Entry 4HU1 (X-ray diffraction, 1.95 A resolution); this record covers chain B.

== Chain B ==
Protein: Carbonic anhydrase 13
From: Homo sapiens
Notes: EC 4.2.1.1; fragment: human carbonic anhydrase XIII
UniProt: Q8N1Q1 (CAH13_HUMAN); residues 2-263 here correspond to UniProt positions 1-262 (UniProt number = residue number - 1)
Chain sequence (263 residues; row label = number of the first residue in the row):
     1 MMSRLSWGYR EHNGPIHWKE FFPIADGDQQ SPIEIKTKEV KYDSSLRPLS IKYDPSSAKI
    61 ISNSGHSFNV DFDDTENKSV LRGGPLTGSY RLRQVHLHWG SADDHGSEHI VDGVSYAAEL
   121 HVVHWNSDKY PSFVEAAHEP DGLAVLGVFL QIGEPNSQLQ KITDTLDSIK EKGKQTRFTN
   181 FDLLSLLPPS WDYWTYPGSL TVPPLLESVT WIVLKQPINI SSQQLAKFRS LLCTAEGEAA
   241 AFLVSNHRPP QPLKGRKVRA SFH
Not modelled in the structure: 1-3
Construct notes: expression tag (1)
Ion coordination: Zn2+: His-96, His-98, His-121 (together with V13)
Ligand contacts: V13 (2,3,5,6-tetrafluoro-4-[(2-hydroxyethyl)sulfonyl]benzenesulfonamide): Asn-69, Gln-94, His-96, His-98, Glu-108, His-121, Val-123, Phe-133, Val-145, Ser-199, Leu-200, Thr-201, Val-202, Trp-211
Swiss-Prot annotation at these positions:
  - active site: His-66 (Proton donor/acceptor)
  - binding site (Zn(2+)): His-96, His-98, His-121
  - binding site (substrate): Thr-201, Val-202

== Summary ==
Bound to chain B: compound V13. His-96, His-98 and His-121 form the Zn2+ site. Curated annotation (UniProt)
lists active-site residue His-66, 3 Zn2+-binding residues and substrate-binding residues Thr-201 and Val-202.
Chain B is Carbonic anhydrase 13 (Homo sapiens); the structure, Crystal structure of human carbonic anhydrase
isozyme XIII with the inhibitor, was determined by X-ray diffraction, deposited together with 4HT0 and 4HT2.
